8Q92 - chains A and B of the 3 polymer chains in the assembly; structure by electron microscopy, 3.05 A resolution.

[Chain A (and B)]
Protein: Microtubule-associated protein tau
Organism: Homo sapiens
Notes: chain B of this document is another copy of the same molecule, construct and numbering; everything in this record applies to it too
UniProtKB: P10636 (TAU_HUMAN); residues 271-364 here correspond to UniProt positions 588-681 (UniProt number = residue number + 317)
Sequence (94 residues; numbered 271 to 364; the number before each row is that of its first residue):
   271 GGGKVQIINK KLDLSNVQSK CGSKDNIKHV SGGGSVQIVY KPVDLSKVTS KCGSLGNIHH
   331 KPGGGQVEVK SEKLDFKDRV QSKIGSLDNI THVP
Construct notes: engineered mutation Ser301 (Pro618 in P10636)
What the authors report for this chain:
  - contacts within the chain: Asp295-Lys298 (salt bridge)
  - disease-associated variants - P301S: decreased binding to microtubules (citing earlier work)

[Chain A / chain B interface]
Residue-residue contacts (220):
  Gly271(A) with Thr361(B)
  Gly272(A) with Gly272(B)
  Gly273(A) with Gly273(B); Asn359(B)
  Lys274(A) with Gly273(B), hydrogen bond (backbone-backbone); Lys274(B); Val275(B), hydrogen bond (backbone-backbone); Asn359(B), hydrogen bond (backbone-side chain)
  Val275(A) with Val275(B); Asn359(B)
  Gln276(A) with Val275(B), hydrogen bond (backbone-backbone); Gln276(B); Ile277(B), hydrogen bond (backbone-backbone)
  Ile277(A) with Ile277(B)
  Ile278(A) with Ile277(B), hydrogen bond (backbone-backbone); Ile278(B); Asn279(B), hydrogen bond (backbone-backbone)
  Asn279(A) with Asn279(B)
  Lys280(A) with Asn279(B), hydrogen bond (backbone-backbone); Lys280(B); Lys281(B), hydrogen bond (backbone-backbone)
  Lys281(A) with Lys281(B)
  Leu282(A) with Lys281(B), hydrogen bond (backbone-backbone); Leu282(B), hydrophobic; Asp283(B), hydrogen bond (backbone-backbone)
  Asp283(A) with Asp283(B)
  Leu284(A) with Asp283(B), hydrogen bond (backbone-backbone); Leu284(B); Ser285(B), hydrogen bond (backbone-backbone)
  Ser285(A) with Ser285(B)
  Asn286(A) with Ser285(B), hydrogen bond (backbone-backbone); Asn286(B); Val287(B), hydrogen bond (backbone-backbone)
  Val287(A) with Val287(B)
  Gln288(A) with Val287(B), hydrogen bond (backbone-backbone); Gln288(B), hydrogen bond; Ser289(B), hydrogen bond (backbone-backbone)
  Ser289(A) with Ser289(B)
  Lys290(A) with Ser289(B), hydrogen bond (backbone-backbone); Lys290(B); Cys291(B), hydrogen bond (backbone-backbone)
  Cys291(A) with Cys291(B)
  Gly292(A) with Cys291(B), hydrogen bond (backbone-backbone); Gly292(B); Ser293(B), hydrogen bond (backbone-backbone)
  Ser293(A) with Ser293(B)
  Lys294(A) with Ser293(B), hydrogen bond (backbone-backbone); Lys294(B); Asp295(B), hydrogen bond (backbone-backbone)
  Asp295(A) with Asp295(B); Lys298(B)
  Asn296(A) with Lys294(B); Asp295(B), hydrogen bond (backbone-backbone); Asn296(B), hydrogen bond; Ile297(B), hydrogen bond (backbone-backbone)
  Ile297(A) with Ile297(B)
  Lys298(A) with Ile297(B), hydrogen bond (backbone-backbone); Lys298(B); His299(B), hydrogen bond (backbone-backbone)
  His299(A) with His299(B)
  Val300(A) with His299(B), hydrogen bond (backbone-backbone); Val300(B); Ser301(B), hydrogen bond (backbone-backbone)
  Ser301(A) with Ser301(B)
  Gly302(A) with Ser301(B), hydrogen bond (backbone-backbone); Gly302(B); Gly303(B), hydrogen bond (backbone-backbone)
  Gly303(A) with Gly303(B)
  Gly304(A) with Gly302(B); Gly303(B), hydrogen bond (backbone-backbone); Gly304(B), hydrogen bond (backbone-backbone)
  Ser305(A) with Ser305(B)
  Val306(A) with Val300(B), hydrophobic; Ser301(B); Gly302(B); Ser305(B), hydrogen bond (backbone-backbone); Val306(B); Gln307(B), hydrogen bond (backbone-backbone)
  Gln307(A) with Gln307(B)
  Ile308(A) with Val300(B), hydrophobic; Gln307(B), hydrogen bond (backbone-backbone); Ile308(B); Val309(B), hydrogen bond (backbone-backbone)
  Val309(A) with Val309(B)
  Tyr310(A) with Asn296(B); Val309(B), hydrogen bond (backbone-backbone); Tyr310(B); Lys311(B), hydrogen bond (backbone-backbone); Pro312(B)
  Lys311(A) with Lys311(B); Pro312(B)
  Pro312(A) with Pro312(B), hydrophobic
  Val313(A) with Pro312(B), hydrogen bond (backbone-backbone); Val313(B); Asp314(B), hydrogen bond (backbone-backbone)
  Asp314(A) with Asp314(B)
  Leu315(A) with Asp314(B), hydrogen bond (backbone-backbone); Leu315(B); Ser316(B)
  Ser316(A) with Pro312(B); Val313(B); Asp314(B), hydrogen bond (side chain-backbone)
  Lys317(A) with Ser316(B); Lys317(B); Val318(B), hydrogen bond (backbone-backbone)
  Val318(A) with Gln307(B); Val309(B), hydrophobic; Val318(B)
  Thr319(A) with Gln307(B), hydrogen bond (backbone-side chain); Val318(B), hydrogen bond (backbone-backbone); Thr319(B); Ser320(B), hydrogen bond (backbone-backbone)
  Ser320(A) with Ser305(B); Gln307(B); Ser320(B)
  Lys321(A) with Ser320(B), hydrogen bond (backbone-backbone); Lys321(B); Cys322(B), hydrogen bond (backbone-backbone)
  Cys322(A) with Cys322(B); Leu325(B), hydrophobic
  Gly323(A) with Cys322(B), hydrogen bond (backbone-backbone); Gly323(B); Ser324(B), hydrogen bond (backbone-backbone)
  Ser324(A) with Ser324(B); Leu325(B)
  Leu325(A) with Leu325(B), hydrophobic
  Gly326(A) with Leu325(B), hydrogen bond (backbone-backbone)
  Asn327(A) with Gly326(B); Asn327(B); Ile328(B), hydrogen bond (backbone-backbone)
  Ile328(A) with Leu325(B), hydrophobic; Gly326(B); Ile328(B)
  His329(A) with Ile328(B), hydrogen bond (backbone-backbone); His329(B); His330(B), hydrogen bond (backbone-backbone)
  His330(A) with Ser301(B), hydrogen bond; Gly302(B); Gly303(B), hydrogen bond (side chain-backbone); His330(B)
  Lys331(A) with His330(B), hydrogen bond (backbone-backbone); Lys331(B); Pro332(B)
  Pro332(A) with Pro332(B), hydrophobic
  Gly333(A) with Pro332(B), hydrogen bond (backbone-backbone)
  Gly334(A) with Pro332(B), hydrogen bond (backbone-backbone); Gly333(B); Gln336(B)
  Gly335(A) with His299(B); Gly335(B); Gln336(B)
  Gln336(A) with Gln336(B); Val337(B), hydrogen bond (backbone-backbone)
  Val337(A) with Val337(B)
  Glu338(A) with Val337(B), hydrogen bond (backbone-backbone); Glu338(B); Val339(B), hydrogen bond (backbone-backbone)
  Val339(A) with Ser289(B); Cys291(B), hydrophobic; Val339(B)
  Lys340(A) with Ser289(B), hydrogen bond (backbone-side chain); Val339(B), hydrogen bond (backbone-backbone); Lys340(B); Ser341(B), hydrogen bond (backbone-backbone)
  Ser341(A) with Val287(B); Ser289(B); Ser341(B)
  Glu342(A) with Val287(B); Ser341(B), hydrogen bond (backbone-backbone); Glu342(B); Lys343(B), hydrogen bond (backbone-backbone)
  Lys343(A) with Ser285(B); Lys343(B)
  Leu344(A) with Lys343(B), hydrogen bond (backbone-backbone); Leu344(B); Asp345(B), hydrogen bond (backbone-backbone)
  Asp345(A) with Asp345(B)
  Phe346(A) with Asp345(B), hydrogen bond (backbone-backbone); Phe346(B), hydrophobic; Lys347(B), hydrogen bond (backbone-backbone)
  Lys347(A) with Lys347(B); Asp348(B)
  Asp348(A) with Lys281(B), salt bridge; Asp348(B)
  Arg349(A) with Asp348(B), hydrogen bond (backbone-backbone); Arg349(B); Val350(B), hydrogen bond (backbone-backbone)
  Val350(A) with Lys281(B); Val350(B)
  Gln351(A) with Asn279(B), hydrogen bond (backbone-side chain); Val350(B), hydrogen bond (backbone-backbone); Gln351(B), hydrogen bond; Ser352(B), hydrogen bond (backbone-backbone)
  Ser352(A) with Ser352(B)
  Lys353(A) with Ser352(B), hydrogen bond (backbone-backbone); Lys353(B); Ile354(B), hydrogen bond (backbone-backbone)
  Ile354(A) with Ser352(B); Ile354(B); Leu357(B), hydrophobic
  Gly355(A) with Ile354(B), hydrogen bond (backbone-backbone); Gly355(B); Ser356(B), hydrogen bond (backbone-backbone); Leu357(B)
  Ser356(A) with Ser356(B); Leu357(B), hydrogen bond (backbone-backbone)
  Leu357(A) with Leu357(B)
  Asp358(A) with Leu357(B), hydrogen bond (backbone-backbone); Asp358(B); Asn359(B), hydrogen bond (backbone-backbone)
  Asn359(A) with Asn359(B), hydrogen bond
  Ile360(A) with Asn359(B), hydrogen bond (backbone-backbone); Ile360(B); Thr361(B), hydrogen bond (backbone-backbone)
  Thr361(A) with Thr361(B)
  His362(A) with Thr361(B), hydrogen bond (backbone-backbone); His362(B); Val363(B), hydrogen bond (backbone-backbone)
  Val363(A) with Val363(B)
  Pro364(A) with Pro364(B)
Interface residues without a listed pair, chain B (94 interface residues in all): Gly271, Gly334
The authors on this interface:
  - interface residues, chain A: Ser301(A)

[In short]
Chain A and chain B each contribute 94 residues to their interface, with 92 hydrogen bonds and 1 salt bridge.
Among the polar pairs are Asp348(A)-Lys281(B), Lys274(A)-Asn359(B) and Gln288(A)-Gln288(B). The paper reports
that P301S of chain A reduces binding to microtubules; the interface residue Ser301(A).
Chain A and chain B are both Microtubule-associated protein tau (Homo sapiens); the structure, P301S Tau
Filaments from the Brains of PS19 Transgenic Mouse Line, was determined by electron microscopy (same
publication as 8Q96).
